4HHM - chains B and D of the 4 polymer chains in the assembly; structure by X-ray diffraction, 2.15 A resolution.

Chain B:
Protein: Xylose isomerase
From: Streptomyces sp. SK
Notes: EC 5.3.1.5
UniProt: Q9ZAI3 (Q9ZAI3_9ACTO); numbering as in UniProt; present here: 1-48, 50-388
Sequence (388 residues; each row starts with the number of its first residue; note: 1 number in that range is skipped by the numbering (no residue carries it; nothing is unmodelled there)):
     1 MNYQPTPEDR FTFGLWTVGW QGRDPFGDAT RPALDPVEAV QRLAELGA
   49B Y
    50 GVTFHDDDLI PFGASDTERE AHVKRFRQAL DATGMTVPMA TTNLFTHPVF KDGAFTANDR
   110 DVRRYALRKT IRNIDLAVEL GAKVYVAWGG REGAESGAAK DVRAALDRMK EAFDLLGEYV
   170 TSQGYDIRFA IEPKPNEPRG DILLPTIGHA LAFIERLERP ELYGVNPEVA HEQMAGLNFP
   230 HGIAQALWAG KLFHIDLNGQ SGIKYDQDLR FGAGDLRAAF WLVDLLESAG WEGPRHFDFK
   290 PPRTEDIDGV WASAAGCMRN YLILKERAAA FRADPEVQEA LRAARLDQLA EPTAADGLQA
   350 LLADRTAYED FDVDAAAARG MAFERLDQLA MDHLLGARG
Disordered / not traced: 1, 388
Differences from the reference sequence: engineered mutation Ala219 (Gly in Q9ZAI3)
Bound ions: Mg2+: Glu181, Glu217, Asp245, Asp287; Co2+: Glu217, Asp255, Asp257

Chain D:
Protein: Xylose isomerase
From: Streptomyces sp. SK
Notes: EC 5.3.1.5
UniProt: Q9ZAI3 (Q9ZAI3_9ACTO); residues 1-388 here = UniProt positions 1-388
Sequence (388 residues; numbered 1 to 388; the number before each row is that of its first residue):
     1 MNYQPTPEDR FTFGLWTVGW QGRDPFGDAT RPALDPVEAV QRLAELGAYG VTFHDDDLIP
    61 FGASDTEREA HVKRFRQALD ATGMTVPMAT TNLFTHPVFK DGAFTANDRD VRRYALRKTI
   121 RNIDLAVELG AKVYVAWGGR EGAESGAAKD VRAALDRMKE AFDLLGEYVT SQGYDIRFAI
   181 EPKPNEPRGD ILLPTIGHAL AFIERLERPE LYGVNPEVAH EQMAGLNFPH GIAQALWAGK
   241 LFHIDLNGQS GIKYDQDLRF GAGDLRAAFW LVDLLESAGW EGPRHFDFKP PRTEDIDGVW
   301 ASAAGCMRNY LILKERAAAF RADPEVQEAL RAARLDQLAE PTAADGLQAL LADRTAYEDF
   361 DVDAAAARGM AFERLDQLAM DHLLGARG
Disordered / not traced: 1, 388
Differences from the reference sequence: engineered mutation Ala219 (Gly in Q9ZAI3)
Bound ions: Mg2+: Glu181, Glu217, Asp245, Asp287; Co2+: Glu217, Asp255, Asp257

How chain B and chain D interact:
Pairs across the interface (64; chain B residue first):
  Tyr3(B) - Ala386(D)  hydrophobic
  Arg259(B) - Glu373(D)  salt bridge
  Arg259(B) - Asp376(D)  salt bridge
  Arg259(B) - Gln377(D)
  Gly261(B) - Met380(D)
  Ala262(B) - Arg266(D)
  Leu265(B) - Leu265(D)  hydrophobic
  Leu265(B) - Arg266(D)
  Leu265(B) - Met380(D)  hydrophobic
  Leu265(B) - Leu383(D)  hydrophobic
  Leu265(B) - Leu384(D)  hydrophobic
  Arg266(B) - Leu265(D)
  Pro291(B) - Glu373(D)
  Thr293(B) - Gly369(D)
  Thr293(B) - Met370(D)  hydrogen bond (backbone-backbone)
  Thr293(B) - Phe372(D)
  Glu294(B) - Met370(D)
  Glu294(B) - Ala371(D)  hydrogen bond (side chain-backbone)
  Glu294(B) - Phe372(D)  hydrogen bond (side chain-backbone)
  Glu294(B) - Glu373(D)  hydrogen bond (side chain-backbone)
  Asp295(B) - Gly369(D)
  Asp297(B) - Arg374(D)
  Ala301(B) - Arg374(D)
  Ser302(B) - Glu373(D)  hydrogen bond
  Gly305(B) - Gln377(D)
  Arg308(B) - Gln377(D)
  Arg308(B) - Asp381(D)  salt bridge
  Arg308(B) - Ala386(D)  hydrogen bond (side chain-backbone)
  Asn309(B) - Gln377(D)  hydrogen bond
  Asn309(B) - Met380(D)
  Ile312(B) - Leu384(D)  hydrophobic
  Ile312(B) - Ala386(D)  hydrophobic
  Arg316(B) - Leu384(D)  hydrogen bond (side chain-backbone)
  Arg316(B) - Gly385(D)  hydrogen bond (side chain-backbone)
  Gly369(B) - Asp295(D)
  Met370(B) - Thr293(D)  hydrogen bond (backbone-backbone)
  Ala371(B) - Glu294(D)  hydrogen bond (backbone-side chain)
  Phe372(B) - Thr293(D)
  Phe372(B) - Glu294(D)  hydrogen bond (backbone-side chain)
  Glu373(B) - Arg259(D)  salt bridge
  Glu373(B) - Pro291(D)
  Glu373(B) - Glu294(D)  hydrogen bond (backbone-side chain)
  Glu373(B) - Ser302(D)  hydrogen bond
  Asp376(B) - Arg259(D)  salt bridge
  Gln377(B) - Arg259(D)
  Gln377(B) - Gly305(D)
  Gln377(B) - Arg308(D)
  Gln377(B) - Asn309(D)  hydrogen bond
  Met380(B) - Gly261(D)
  Met380(B) - Ala262(D)
  Met380(B) - Leu265(D)  hydrophobic
  Met380(B) - Asn309(D)
  Asp381(B) - Arg308(D)  salt bridge
  Asp381(B) - Ile312(D)
  Leu383(B) - Leu265(D)  hydrophobic
  Leu383(B) - Leu384(D)
  Leu384(B) - Ile312(D)  hydrophobic
  Leu384(B) - Arg316(D)  hydrogen bond (backbone-side chain)
  Leu384(B) - Leu383(D)
  Leu384(B) - Leu384(D)
  Gly385(B) - Arg316(D)  hydrogen bond (backbone-side chain)
  Ala386(B) - Tyr3(D)  hydrophobic
  Ala386(B) - Arg308(D)  hydrogen bond (backbone-side chain)
  Ala386(B) - Ile312(D)  hydrophobic
Also at the interface, not in a pair above, chain B (39 interface residues in all): Gly225, Ile252, Gly263, Gly298, Leu313, Ala367, Arg368, Arg374
Also at the interface, not in a pair above, chain D (36 interface residues in all): Ile252, Lys253, Asp264, Gly298, Ala301, Ala367

Overview:
39 residues of chain B face 36 of chain D across their interface, with 18 hydrogen bonds and 6 salt bridges.
Polar pairs include Arg259(B)-Glu373(D), Arg259(B)-Asp376(D) and Arg308(B)-Asp381(D). Glu181(B), Glu217(B),
Asp245(B) and Asp287(B) form the Mg2+ site.
Chain B and chain D are both Xylose isomerase (Streptomyces sp. SK); the structure, Crystal structure of a
mutant, G219A, of Glucose Isomerase from Streptomyces sp. SK, was determined by X-ray diffraction, deposited
together with 4HHL.
